1N34 - chains A and T of the 22 polymer chains in the assembly; structure by X-ray diffraction, 3.80 A resolution.

Chain A:
Molecule: 16S ribosomal RNA
From: Thermus thermophilus
Sequence (1522 nucleotides; row label = number of the first residue in the row; note: 42 numbers in that range are skipped by the numbering (no residue carries them; nothing is unmodelled there); a row labelled like 190A-190L holds insertion residues (190A, then the next letters in order); numbering starts at 0):
     0 UUUGUUGGAG AGUUUGAUCC UGGCUCAGGG UGAACGCUGG CGGCGUGCCU AAGACAUGCA
    60 AGUCGUGCGG G
    73 CCGCGGGGUU UU
    88 ACUCCG
    95 UGGUC
   101 AGCGGCGGAC GGGUGAGUAA CGCGUGGGU
  129A G
   130 ACCUACCCGG AAGAGGGGGA CAACCCGGGG AAACUCGGGC UAAUCCCCCA UGUGGACCCG
   190 C
190A-190L CCCUUGGGGUGU
   191 GUCCAAAGGG CUUU
   216 GCCCGCUUCC GGAUGGGCCC GCGUCCCAUC AGCUAGUUGG UGGGGUAAUG GCCCACCAAG
   276 GCGACGACGG GUAGCCGGUC UGAGAGGAUG GCCGGCCACA GGGGCACUGA GACACGGGCC
   336 CCACUCCUAC GGGAGGCAGC AGUUAGGAAU CUUCCGCAAU GGGCGCAAGC CUGACGGAGC
   396 GACGCCGCUU GGAGGAAGAA GCCCUUCGGG GUGUAAACUC CUGAA
   442 CCCGGGACGA AACCCCCGAC GA
   474 GGGGACUGAC GGUACCGGG
   494 GUAAUAGCGC CGGCCAACUC CGUGCCAGCA GCCGCGGUAA UACGGAGGGC GCGAGCGUUA
   554 CCCGGAUUCA CUGGGCGUAA AGGGCGUGUA GGCGGCCUGG GGCGUCCCAU GUGAAAGACC
   614 ACGGCUCAAC CGUGGGGGAG CGUGGGAUAC GCUCAGGCUA GACGGUGGGA GAGGGUGGUG
   674 GAAUUCCCGG AGUAGCGGUG AAAUGCGCAG AUACCGGGAG GAACGCCGAU GGCGAAGGCA
   734 GCCACCUGGU CCACCCGUGA CGCUGAGGCG CGAAAGCGUG GGGAGCAAAC CGGAUUAGAU
   794 ACCCGGGUAG UCCACGCCCU AAACGAUGCG CGCUAGGUCU CUGGGUCU
   848 CCUGGGGGCC GAAGCUAACG CGUUAAGCGC GCCGCCUGGG GAGUACGGCC GCAAGGCUGA
   908 AACUCAAAGG AAUUGACGGG GGCCCGCACA AGCGGUGGAG CAUGUGGUUU AAUUCGAAGC
   968 AACGCGAAGA ACCUUACCAG GCCUUGACAU GCUAGG
 1003A G
  1004 AACCCGGGUG AAAGCCUGGG GUGCCCC
1030A-1030D GCGA
  1031 GGGGAGCCCU AGCACAGGUG CUGCAUGGCC GUCGUCAGCU CGUGCCGUGA GGUGUUGGGU
  1091 UAAGUCCCGC AACGAGCGCA ACCCCCGCCG UUAGUUGCCA GCGGUUCGGC CGGGCACUCU
  1151 AACGGGACUG CCCGCGAAA
  1171 GCGGGAGGAA GGAGGGGACG ACGUCUGGUC AGCAUGGCCC UUACGGCCUG GGCGACACAC
  1231 GUGCUACAAU GCCCACUACA AAGCGAUGCC ACCCGGCAAC GGGGAGCUAA UCGCAAAAAG
  1291 GUGGGCCCAG UUCGGAUUGG GGUCUGCAAC CCGACCCCAU GAAGCCGGAA UCGCUAGUAA
  1351 UCGCGGAUCA G
 1361A C
  1362 CAUGCCGCGG UGAAUACGUU CCCGGGCCUU GUACACACCG CCCGUCACGC CAUGGGAGCG
  1422 GGCUCUACCC GAAGUCGCCG GG
  1446 AGCCUACGGG
  1459 CAGGCGCCGA GGGUAGGGCC CGUGACUGGG GCGAAGUCGU AACAAGGUAG CUGUACCGGA
  1519 AGGUGCGGCU GGAUCACCUC CUUUCU
Not modelled in the structure: 0-4, 1535-1538
What the authors report for this chain:
  - conformationally variable residues (order/disorder transition): G530, C1054, A1492, A1493

Chain T:
Protein: 30S ribosomal protein S20
From: Thermus thermophilus
UniProtKB: P80380 (RS20_THET8); numbering as in UniProt (aligned over 1-106)
Chain sequence (106 residues; row label = number of the first residue in the row):
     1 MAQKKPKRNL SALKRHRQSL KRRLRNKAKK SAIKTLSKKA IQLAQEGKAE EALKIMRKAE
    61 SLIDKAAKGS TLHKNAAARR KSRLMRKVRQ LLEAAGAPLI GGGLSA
Not modelled in the structure: 1-7

Interface between chain A and chain T:
Pairs across the interface (87):
  A60(A) with Leu10(T), sugar contact
  G61(A) with Leu10(T), phosphate contact; Lys14(T), hydrogen bond to the base
  U62(A) with Lys14(T), hydrogen bond to the base
  G102(A) with Arg17(T), salt bridge to the phosphate
  C103(A) with Arg17(T), salt bridge to the phosphate; Lys21(T), hydrogen bond to the phosphate
  G104(A) with Gln18(T), phosphate contact; Lys21(T), salt bridge to the phosphate
  G105(A) with Gln18(T), phosphate contact
  C106(A) with Lys14(T), base contact; Arg15(T), base contact
  G107(A) with Arg15(T), hydrogen bond to the base
  G108(A) with Arg15(T), base contact
  C132(A) with Lys74(T), phosphate contact; Asn75(T), phosphate contact
  C176(A) with Lys29(T), salt bridge to the phosphate
  C177(A) with Lys65(T), salt bridge to the phosphate
  C178(A) with Lys65(T), salt bridge to the phosphate
  A185(A) with Ala78(T), phosphate contact; Lys81(T), hydrogen bond to the sugar
  C186(A) with Ala78(T), phosphate contact; Ser82(T), phosphate contact; Met85(T), base contact
  C187(A) with Ser82(T), phosphate contact; Met85(T), sugar contact; Arg89(T), hydrogen bond to the sugar; Leu104(T), base contact
  C188(A) with Arg89(T), hydrogen bond to the sugar; Ser105(T), base contact
  U190L(A) with Ser105(T), hydrogen bond to the base
  G191(A) with Met85(T), base contact; Gly101(T), hydrogen bond to the sugar; Gly102(T), hydrogen bond to the sugar; Gly103(T), hydrogen bond to the base; Leu104(T), hydrogen bond to the sugar; Ser105(T), hydrogen bond to the base
  U192(A) with Arg57(T), sugar contact; Glu60(T), hydrogen bond to the sugar; Gly102(T), sugar contact; Gly103(T), hydrogen bond to the sugar
  C193(A) with Glu60(T), sugar contact; Ser61(T), hydrogen bond to the phosphate; Asp64(T), sugar contact
  C194(A) with Ser61(T), hydrogen bond to the phosphate; Asp64(T), sugar contact; Lys65(T), phosphate contact; Lys68(T), sugar contact
  A195(A) with Lys65(T), phosphate contact; Lys68(T), hydrogen bond to the sugar
  U223(A) with Lys68(T), sugar contact
  G259(A) with Arg83(T), salt bridge to the phosphate
  G260(A) with Arg83(T), base contact
  U261(A) with Arg79(T), base contact
  A262(A) with Lys74(T), sugar contact; Asn75(T), phosphate contact; Arg79(T), salt bridge to the phosphate
  A263(A) with Asn75(T), phosphate contact; Arg79(T), salt bridge to the phosphate
  C322(A) with Arg23(T), sugar contact
  U323(A) with Ser19(T), sugar contact; Arg22(T), sugar contact; Arg23(T), phosphate contact; Asn26(T), hydrogen bond to the phosphate
  G324(A) with Arg22(T), salt bridge to the phosphate; Asn26(T), hydrogen bond to the phosphate; Ser70(T), hydrogen bond to the phosphate
  A325(A) with Ser70(T), hydrogen bond to the phosphate
  G326(A) with Lys74(T), salt bridge to the phosphate
  G332(A) with Leu10(T), phosphate contact; His16(T), sugar contact
  G333(A) with His16(T), hydrogen bond to the sugar
  G1438(A) with Lys34(T), salt bridge to the phosphate
  C1439(A) with Lys38(T), salt bridge to the phosphate
  G1441(A) with Thr35(T), base contact
  G1453(A) with Leu36(T), sugar contact; Lys39(T), hydrogen bond to the phosphate
  G1454(A) with Thr35(T), hydrogen bond to the phosphate; Lys39(T), salt bridge to the phosphate
  G1455(A) with Ala28(T), phosphate contact; Ser31(T), phosphate contact; Ala32(T), sugar contact; Thr35(T), hydrogen bond to the phosphate
  C1459(A) with Lys27(T), salt bridge to the phosphate; Ala28(T), phosphate contact; Ser31(T), hydrogen bond to the phosphate
  A1460(A) with Lys27(T), salt bridge to the phosphate
Other interface residues (no listed pair), chain A (50 interface residues in all): U133, C174, G184, U222, C1437
Other interface residues (no listed pair), chain T (48 interface residues in all): Ala12, Leu24, Arg25, Ala76, Arg86, Lys87

Summary:
50 residues of chain A face 48 of chain T across their interface, with 27 hydrogen bonds and 16 salt bridges.
Polar contacts include G61(A)-Lys14(T), U62(A)-Lys14(T) and G107(A)-Arg15(T). The paper reports conformational
variability at G530(A), C1054(A) and A1492(A) among others.
Here chain A is 16S ribosomal RNA and chain T is 30S ribosomal protein S20, both from Thermus thermophilus.
Entry 1N34 (Structure of the Thermus thermophilus 30S ribosomal subunit in the presence of codon and
crystallographically disordered ...) was determined by X-ray diffraction (same publication as 1N32, 1N33 and
1N36).
